PDB entry 6JLZ | X-ray diffraction, 3.35 A resolution | chains B and H of the 12 polymer chains in the assembly

Chain B:
Protein: Translation initiation factor eIF-2B subunit alpha
Source organism: Schizosaccharomyces pombe (strain 972 / ATCC 24843)
UniProtKB: Q9USP0 (EI2BA_SCHPO); residue numbers follow UniProt; this construct covers 1-341
Amino-acid sequence (341 residues; numbered 1 to 341; the number before each row is that of its first residue):
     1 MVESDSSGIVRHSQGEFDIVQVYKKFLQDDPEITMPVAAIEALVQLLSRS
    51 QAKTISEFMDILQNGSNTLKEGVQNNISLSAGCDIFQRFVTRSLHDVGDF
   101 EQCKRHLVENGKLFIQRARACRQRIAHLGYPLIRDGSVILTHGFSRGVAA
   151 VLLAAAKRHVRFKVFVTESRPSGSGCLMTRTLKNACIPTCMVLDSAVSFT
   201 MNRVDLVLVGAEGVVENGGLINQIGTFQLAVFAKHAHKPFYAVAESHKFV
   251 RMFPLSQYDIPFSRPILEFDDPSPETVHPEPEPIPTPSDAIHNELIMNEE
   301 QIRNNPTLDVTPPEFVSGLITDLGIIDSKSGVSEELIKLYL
Not modelled in the structure: 1-14, 278-289

Chain H:
Protein: Probable translation initiation factor eIF-2B subunit delta
Source organism: Schizosaccharomyces pombe (strain 972 / ATCC 24843)
UniProtKB: Q09924 (EI2BD_SCHPO); residue numbers follow UniProt; this construct covers 1-467
Amino-acid sequence (467 residues; each row starts with the number of its first residue):
     1 MGFSAEQAKKDGKDQSPVSESSSVGGTSPATASSVVSPNEPKLSGKEAKA
    51 LKKARKQASRRAKAEAAAANNPPGVSEEKKVAIPNKNSNQQKKASKQNPQ
   101 NSPETDANLQEKKIFEEKQVSIFSHLDWRRRRTTENIPKDIHPAVIRLGL
   151 KLANYKIFGSNQRCIDLLKTFKIVIQDYQTPYGTTLSRHLTTHINSQIAY
   201 LVSTRPLSISMGNAIRFLKLEISVLDIDLTDDEGKELLLEKIDSYIRDRI
   251 IIAGQVIVQAATEKIQDGDVILTYLHSSTVNDVLIHAKNVGKKFRVVVVD
   301 SRPEFEGRVCLKLLTEHGIECTYVMISALSYIMQEVTKIFLGGHAMLSNG
   351 ALYSRAGTSLISLLGHESNVPVIACCESYKFTERIQLDSLVYNELAPGDQ
   401 LVNMGVDDFEEKPGVLANWKSVKNLKLLSLKYDVTPPRLITVCVCEMGLL
   451 PSTSVPAIINEFKQVYA
Not modelled in the structure: 1-105, 467
UniProt features mapped onto this chain:
  - modified residue: Ser16 (Phosphoserine), Ser19 (Phosphoserine), Ser21 (Phosphoserine), Ser23 (Phosphoserine), Thr27 (Phosphothreonine), Ser28 (Phosphoserine), Ser37 (Phosphoserine)
  - mutagenesis: Asp248 (D248K: Increases guanyl-nucleotide exchange factor activity on eIF2)

Chain B / chain H interface:
Contacting residue pairs (13; chain B residue first):
  Arg251(B) - Met447(H)
  Phe253(B) - Lys264(H)  hydrogen bond (backbone-side chain)
  Phe253(B) - Val442(H)  hydrophobic
  Phe253(B) - Leu449(H)
  Leu255(B) - Lys338(H)
  Leu255(B) - Pro371(H)  hydrophobic
  Leu255(B) - Thr441(H)
  Leu255(B) - Val442(H)  hydrophobic
  Asp259(B) - Lys264(H)  salt bridge
  Asp259(B) - Gln266(H)  hydrogen bond
  Ser330(B) - Thr453(H)
  Ser330(B) - Ser454(H)
  Ser333(B) - Pro451(H)
Also at the interface, not in a pair above, chain B (11 interface residues in all): Glu216, Pro254, Lys329, Glu334, Ile337
Also at the interface, not in a pair above, chain H (15 interface residues in all): Ile373, Gly448, Leu450, Ala457

Summary:
11 residues of chain B and 15 residues of chain H are in contact, with 2 hydrogen bonds and 1 salt bridge.
Polar contacts include Asp259(B)-Lys264(H), Phe253(B)-Lys264(H) and Asp259(B)-Gln266(H). Curated annotation
(UniProt) lists one mutagenesis site on chain H.
Here chain B is Translation initiation factor eIF-2B subunit alpha and chain H is Probable translation
initiation factor eIF-2B subunit delta, both from Schizosaccharomyces pombe (strain 972 / ATCC 24843). Entry
6JLZ (P-eIF2a - eIF2B complex) was determined by X-ray diffraction together with 6K71, 6K72 and 6JLY from the
same study.
